1F1M - chains A and B; structure by X-ray diffraction, 1.80 A resolution.

Chain A (and B):
Name: Outer surface protein C
From: Borrelia burgdorferi
Notes: chain B of this document is another copy of the same molecule, construct and numbering; everything in this record applies to it too
Reference sequence: Q9AGB1 (Q9AGB1_BORBU); numbering as in UniProt (aligned over 38-201)
Chain sequence (164 residues; numbered 38 to 201; the number before each row is that of its first residue):
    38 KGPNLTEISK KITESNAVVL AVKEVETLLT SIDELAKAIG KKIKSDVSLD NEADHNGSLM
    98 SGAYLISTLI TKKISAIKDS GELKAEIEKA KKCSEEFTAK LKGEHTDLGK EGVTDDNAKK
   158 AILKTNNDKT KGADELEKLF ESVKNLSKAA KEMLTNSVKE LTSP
Unresolved in the structure: 38-39
Differences from the reference sequence: conflict Ser82 (Asn in Q9AGB1); engineered mutation Met97 (Ile in Q9AGB1)
Ion coordination: Zn2+ near His92 (its only coordinating residue here)
Reported in the primary citation:
  - self-association interface (contacts with another copy of this molecule): Ala75, Lys78, Lys79, Glu89, His92, Asn93, Gly94, Ser95, Ser98, Gly146, Lys147, Glu148
  - binding site for Zn2+: Glu89, Ala90, His92

How chain A and chain B interact:
Pairs across the interface (90; chain A residue first):
  Leu42(A) - Leu198(B)
  Ser46(A) - Leu198(B)
  Thr50(A) - Val195(B)
  Asn53(A) - Asn53(B)
  Asn53(A) - Leu191(B)
  Val56(A) - Leu57(B)  hydrophobic
  Leu57(A) - Val56(B)  hydrophobic
  Leu57(A) - Leu57(B)  hydrophobic
  Leu57(A) - Lys60(B)
  Lys60(A) - Leu57(B)
  Lys60(A) - Glu61(B)
  Glu61(A) - Lys60(B)  salt bridge
  Glu61(A) - Thr64(B)
  Thr64(A) - Glu61(B)
  Thr64(A) - Thr64(B)
  Thr64(A) - Leu65(B)
  Leu65(A) - Thr64(B)
  Thr67(A) - Leu106(B)
  Ser68(A) - Ser68(B)
  Glu71(A) - Leu102(B)
  Glu71(A) - Ile103(B)
  Glu71(A) - Leu106(B)
  Leu72(A) - Leu72(B)  hydrophobic
  Leu72(A) - Gly99(B)
  Lys74(A) - Leu102(B)
  Ala75(A) - Ser98(B)
  Ala75(A) - Gly99(B)
  Ala75(A) - Leu102(B)
  Lys78(A) - Ser98(B)  hydrogen bond (backbone-side chain)
  Lys79(A) - Ser98(B)
  Lys79(A) - Gly146(B)
  Ile80(A) - Met97(B)
  Ile80(A) - Ser98(B)
  Ile80(A) - Tyr101(B)  hydrophobic
  Ile80(A) - His142(B)
  Ile80(A) - Gly146(B)
  Lys81(A) - His142(B)
  Ser82(A) - Lys139(B)
  Ser82(A) - His142(B)
  Asp83(A) - Tyr101(B)  hydrogen bond (backbone-side chain)
  Val84(A) - Tyr101(B)  hydrogen bond (backbone-side chain)
  Leu86(A) - Tyr101(B)  hydrophobic
  Leu86(A) - Leu102(B)  hydrophobic
  Glu89(A) - Glu148(B)
  His92(A) - Ser95(B)  hydrogen bond (backbone-side chain)
  His92(A) - Glu148(B)  salt bridge
  Asn93(A) - Ser95(B)
  Ser95(A) - His92(B)  hydrogen bond (side chain-backbone)
  Ser95(A) - Asn93(B)
  Ser95(A) - Ser95(B)  hydrogen bond
  Ser95(A) - Leu96(B)  hydrogen bond (side chain-backbone)
  Leu96(A) - Ser95(B)  hydrogen bond (backbone-side chain)
  Leu96(A) - Leu96(B)
  Leu96(A) - Gly99(B)
  Met97(A) - Ile80(B)
  Ser98(A) - Ala75(B)
  Ser98(A) - Lys78(B)  hydrogen bond (side chain-backbone)
  Ser98(A) - Lys79(B)
  Ser98(A) - Ile80(B)
  Gly99(A) - Leu72(B)
  Gly99(A) - Ala75(B)
  Tyr101(A) - Ile80(B)  hydrophobic
  Tyr101(A) - Asp83(B)  hydrogen bond (side chain-backbone)
  Tyr101(A) - Val84(B)  hydrogen bond (side chain-backbone)
  Tyr101(A) - Leu86(B)  hydrophobic
  Leu102(A) - Glu71(B)
  Leu102(A) - Lys74(B)
  Leu102(A) - Ala75(B)
  Leu102(A) - Leu86(B)  hydrophobic
  Ile103(A) - Glu71(B)
  Ile103(A) - Leu72(B)  hydrophobic
  Leu106(A) - Thr67(B)
  Leu106(A) - Glu71(B)
  Lys139(A) - Asp83(B)
  Lys139(A) - Val84(B)
  His142(A) - Ile80(B)
  His142(A) - Lys81(B)
  His142(A) - Ser82(B)
  Gly146(A) - Lys79(B)
  Gly146(A) - Ile80(B)
  Lys147(A) - Glu89(B)
  Glu148(A) - Glu89(B)  hydrogen bond (backbone-side chain)
  Glu148(A) - His92(B)  salt bridge
  Glu148(A) - Glu148(B)
  Val195(A) - Thr50(B)
  Leu198(A) - Leu42(B)
  Leu198(A) - Leu198(B)  hydrophobic
  Thr199(A) - Leu42(B)
  Thr199(A) - Thr43(B)
  Thr199(A) - Ser46(B)
Other interface residues (no listed pair), chain A (50 interface residues in all): Thr43, Ile49, Gly94, Leu138, Leu145, Leu191
Other interface residues (no listed pair), chain B (49 interface residues in all): Ile49, Gly94, Leu138, Lys147, Thr199

Summary:
Chain A and chain B form an interface of 50 and 49 residues respectively, with 12 hydrogen bonds and 3 salt
bridges. Polar pairs include Glu61(A)-Lys60(B), His92(A)-Glu148(B) and Lys78(A)-Ser98(B). The paper reports a
binding site for Zn2+ at Glu89(A), Ala90(A) and His92(A); a self-association interface involving Ala75(A),
Lys78(A) and Lys79(A) among others.
Both chains are Outer surface protein C (Borrelia burgdorferi). Entry 1F1M (Crystal structure of outer surface
protein C (ospc)) was determined by X-ray diffraction (same publication as 1GGQ).
